Entry 5X8P (electron microscopy, 3.40 A resolution); this record covers chains a and d of the 58 polymer chains in the assembly.

[Chain a]
Molecule: 16S rRNA
Organism: Spinacia oleracea
Sequence (1491 nucleotides; row label = number of the first residue in the row):
     1 UCUCAUGGAGAGUUCGAUCCUGGCUCAGGAUGAACGCUGGCGGCAUGCUU
    51 AACACAUGCAAGUCGGACGGGAAGUGGUGUUUCCAGUGGCGGACGGGUGA
   101 GUAACGCGUAAGAACCUGCCCUUGGGAGGGGAACAACAGCUGGAAACGGC
   151 UGCUAAUACCCCGUAGGCUGAGAAGCAAAAGGAGGAAUCCGCCCGAGGAG
   201 GGGCUCGCGUCUGAUUAGCUAGUUGGUGAGGUAAUAGCUUACCAAGGCGA
   251 UGAUCAGUAGCUGGUCCGAGAGGAUGAUCAGCCACACUGGGACUGAGACA
   301 CGGCCCAGACUCCUACGGGAGGCAGCAGUGGGGAAUUUUCCGCAAUGGGC
   351 GAAAGCCUGACGGAGCAAUGCCGCGUGGAGGCAGAAGGCCCACGGGUCGU
   401 GAACUUCUUUUCCCGGAGAAGAAGCAAUGACGGUAUCCGGGGAAUAAGCA
   451 UCGGCUAACUCUGUGCCAGCAGCCGCGGUAAGACAGAGGAUGCAAGCGUU
   501 AUCCGGAAUGAUUGGGCGUAAAGCGUCUGUAGGUGGCUUUUUAAGUCCGC
   551 CGUCAAAUCCCAGGGCUCAACCCUGGACAGGCGGUGGAAACUACCAAGCU
   601 GGAGUACGGUAGGGGCAGAGGGAAUUUCCGGUGGAGCGGUGAAAUGCGUA
   651 GAGAUCGGAAAGAACACCAACGGCGAAAGCACUCUGCUGGGCCGACACUG
   701 ACACUGAGAGACGAAAGCUAGGGGAGCGAAUGGGAUUAGAUACCCCAGUA
   751 GUCCUAGCCGUAAACGAUGGAUACUAGGCGCUGUGCGUAUCGACCCGUGC
   801 AGUGUUGUAGCUAACGCGUUAAGUAUCCCGCCUGGGGAGUACGUUCGCAA
   851 GAAUGAAACUCAAAGGAAUUGACGGGGGCCCGCACAAGCGGUGGAGCAUG
   901 UGGUUUAAUUCGAUGCAAAGCGAAGAACCUUACCAGGGCUUGACAUGCCG
   951 CGAAUCCUCUUGAAAGAGAGGGGUGCCUUCGGGAACGCGGACACAGGUGG
  1001 UGCAUGGCUGUCGUCAGCUCGUGCCGUAAGGUGUUGGGUUAAGUCCCGCA
  1051 ACGAGCGCAACCCUCGUGUUUAGUUGCCAACGUUGAGUUUGGAACCCUGA
  1101 ACAGACUGCCGGUGAUAAGCCGGAGGAAGGUGAGGAUGACGUCAAGUCAU
  1151 CAUGCCCCUUAUGCCCUGGGCGACACACGUGCUACAAUGGCCGGGACAAA
  1201 GGGUCGCGAUCCCGCGAGGGUGAGCUAACCCCAAAAACCCGUCCUCAGUU
  1251 CGGAUUGCAGGCUGCAACUCGCCUGCAUGAAGCCGGAAUCGCUAGUAAUC
  1301 GCCGGUCAGCCAUACGGCGGUGAAUUCGUUCCCGGGCCUUGUACACACCG
  1351 CCCGUCACACUAUGGGAGCUGGCCAUGCCCGAAGUCGUUACCUUAACCGC
  1401 AAGGAGGGGGAUGCCGAAGGCAGGGCUAGUGACUGGAGUGAAGUCGUAAC
  1451 AAGGUAGCCGUACUGGAAGGUGCGGCUGGAUCACCUCCUUU
Unresolved in the structure: 1-2, 76-78, 1084-1086, 1489-1491
What the authors report for this chain:
  - contacts within the chain: A1441/A1442 (pi stacking)

[Chain d]
Molecule: 30S ribosomal protein S4, chloroplastic
Organism: Spinacia oleracea
UniProtKB: P13788 (RR4_SPIOL); residues 1-201 here = UniProt positions 1-201
Chain sequence (201 residues; each row starts with the number of its first residue):
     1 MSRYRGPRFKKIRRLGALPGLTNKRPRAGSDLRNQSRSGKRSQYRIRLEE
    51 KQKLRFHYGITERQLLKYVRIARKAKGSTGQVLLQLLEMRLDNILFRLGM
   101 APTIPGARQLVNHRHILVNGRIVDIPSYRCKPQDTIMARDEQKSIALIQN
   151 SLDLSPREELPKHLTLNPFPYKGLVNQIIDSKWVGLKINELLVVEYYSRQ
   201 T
Unresolved in the structure: 1, 201

[How chain a and chain d interact]
Residue-residue contacts (102):
  U6(a) / Arg-73(d)  hydrogen bond to the sugar
  U6(a) / Gly-77(d)  base contact
  G8(a) / Ser-198(d)  phosphate contact
  A9(a) / Glu-195(d)  hydrogen bond to the base
  A9(a) / Ser-198(d)  base contact
  A9(a) / Arg-199(d)  base contact
  A27(a) / Arg-199(d)  hydrogen bond to the sugar
  G28(a) / Arg-199(d)  hydrogen bond to the sugar
  G28(a) / Gln-200(d)  sugar contact
  C372(a) / Arg-63(d)  phosphate contact
  C372(a) / Lys-67(d)  hydrogen bond to the phosphate
  G373(a) / Gln-64(d)  phosphate contact
  G373(a) / Lys-67(d)  salt bridge to the phosphate
  G373(a) / Ile-125(d)  sugar contact
  G373(a) / Ser-127(d)  phosphate contact
  C374(a) / Gln-64(d)  phosphate contact
  C374(a) / Asn-112(d)  hydrogen bond to the phosphate
  C374(a) / Ile-125(d)  phosphate contact
  C374(a) / Pro-126(d)  phosphate contact
  C374(a) / Ser-127(d)  hydrogen bond to the phosphate
  G375(a) / Ser-2(d)  phosphate contact
  G375(a) / Arg-3(d)  salt bridge to the phosphate
  G375(a) / Arg-108(d)  phosphate contact
  G375(a) / Asn-112(d)  phosphate contact
  U376(a) / Ser-2(d)  hydrogen bond to the base
  U376(a) / Arg-3(d)  salt bridge to the phosphate
  U376(a) / Arg-5(d)  base contact
  U376(a) / Gln-109(d)  phosphate contact
  G377(a) / Arg-5(d)  salt bridge to the phosphate
  G377(a) / Gln-109(d)  hydrogen bond to the sugar
  G378(a) / Thr-103(d)  hydrogen bond to the phosphate
  G378(a) / Pro-105(d)  sugar contact
  G378(a) / Gly-106(d)  sugar contact
  G378(a) / Gln-109(d)  sugar contact
  A379(a) / Pro-102(d)  sugar contact
  A379(a) / Thr-103(d)  hydrogen bond to the phosphate
  G380(a) / Arg-8(d)  salt bridge to the phosphate
  G381(a) / Arg-25(d)  salt bridge to the phosphate
  A383(a) / Ser-30(d)  hydrogen bond to the base
  G396(a) / Asn-34(d)  hydrogen bond to the sugar
  U397(a) / Leu-32(d)  phosphate contact
  U397(a) / Arg-33(d)  phosphate contact
  C398(a) / Lys-10(d)  salt bridge to the phosphate
  C398(a) / Arg-13(d)  salt bridge to the phosphate
  G399(a) / Pro-7(d)  phosphate contact
  G399(a) / Lys-10(d)  phosphate contact
  U400(a) / Arg-8(d)  hydrogen bond to the phosphate
  U400(a) / Phe-9(d)  phosphate contact
  U400(a) / Arg-13(d)  salt bridge to the phosphate
  U400(a) / Asp-31(d)  phosphate contact
  G401(a) / Pro-7(d)  phosphate contact
  G401(a) / Arg-8(d)  salt bridge to the phosphate
  G401(a) / Phe-9(d)  hydrogen bond to the phosphate
  C407(a) / Leu-147(d)  sugar contact
  U408(a) / Gln-109(d)  base contact
  U408(a) / His-113(d)  sugar contact
  U408(a) / His-115(d)  phosphate contact
  U409(a) / His-113(d)  hydrogen bond to the sugar
  U410(a) / Asn-112(d)  sugar contact
  U410(a) / His-113(d)  base contact
  U410(a) / Arg-114(d)  sugar contact
  C437(a) / Arg-114(d)  salt bridge to the phosphate
  C438(a) / Arg-139(d)  salt bridge to the phosphate
  A443(a) / Gln-109(d)  base contact
  A443(a) / His-113(d)  base contact
  A447(a) / Arg-5(d)  salt bridge to the phosphate
  U456(a) / Tyr-44(d)  sugar contact
  U456(a) / Arg-199(d)  salt bridge to the phosphate
  A457(a) / Ser-42(d)  hydrogen bond to the phosphate
  A457(a) / Tyr-44(d)  phosphate contact
  A457(a) / Arg-45(d)  sugar contact
  A457(a) / Leu-48(d)  sugar contact
  A458(a) / Arg-45(d)  sugar contact
  A490(a) / Lys-10(d)  salt bridge to the phosphate
  A490(a) / Arg-14(d)  hydrogen bond to the phosphate
  U491(a) / Lys-11(d)  salt bridge to the phosphate
  U491(a) / Arg-14(d)  salt bridge to the phosphate
  G492(a) / Lys-11(d)  salt bridge to the phosphate
  G492(a) / Leu-48(d)  sugar contact
  G492(a) / Gln-52(d)  hydrogen bond to the phosphate
  C493(a) / Lys-51(d)  phosphate contact
  C493(a) / Gln-52(d)  hydrogen bond to the phosphate
  C493(a) / Arg-55(d)  salt bridge to the phosphate
  C493(a) / Glu-62(d)  phosphate contact
  A494(a) / Tyr-4(d)  base contact
  A494(a) / Arg-55(d)  salt bridge to the phosphate
  A494(a) / Thr-61(d)  phosphate contact
  A494(a) / Glu-62(d)  hydrogen bond to the phosphate
  A494(a) / Arg-63(d)  hydrogen bond to the phosphate
  A495(a) / Ser-2(d)  hydrogen bond to the phosphate
  A495(a) / Thr-61(d)  phosphate contact
  G496(a) / Arg-63(d)  hydrogen bond to the phosphate
  C497(a) / Arg-63(d)  salt bridge to the phosphate
  C560(a) / Lys-74(d)  phosphate contact
  C561(a) / Lys-74(d)  phosphate contact
  C566(a) / Arg-121(d)  salt bridge to the phosphate
  U567(a) / Val-123(d)  base contact
  U567(a) / Asp-124(d)  hydrogen bond to the base
  U567(a) / Ile-125(d)  base contact
  C568(a) / Ile-125(d)  base contact
  C568(a) / Tyr-128(d)  sugar contact
  A569(a) / Lys-67(d)  hydrogen bond to the sugar
Also at the interface, not in a pair above, chain a (52 interface residues in all): G7, G10, A30, C382, G489
Also at the interface, not in a pair above, chain d (61 interface residues in all): Gly-6, Arg-70, Thr-79, Ile-122, Ile-145, Tyr-196

[In short]
52 residues of chain a face 61 of chain d across their interface; the contacts include 26 hydrogen bonds and
22 salt bridges. Among the polar pairs are A9(a)/Glu-195(d), U376(a)/Ser-2(d) and A383(a)/Ser-30(d). From the
paper: contacts within the chain involving A1441(a) and A1442(a).
Chain a is 16S rRNA and chain d is 30S ribosomal protein S4, chloroplastic, both from Spinacia oleracea; the
structure, Structure of the 70S chloroplast ribosome from spinach, was determined by electron microscopy (same
publication as 5X8R and 5X8T).
